Entry 1O9S (X-ray diffraction, 1.75 A resolution); this record covers chains A and K.

# Chain A
Molecule: Histone-lysine N-methyltransferase, H3 lysine-4 specific
Source organism: Homo sapiens
Notes: EC 2.1.1.43; fragment: n-domain, set-domain, residues 108-366
UniProt: Q8WTS6 (SET7_HUMAN); residue numbers follow UniProt; this construct covers 108-366
Chain sequence (259 residues; numbered 108 to 366; the number before each row is that of its first residue):
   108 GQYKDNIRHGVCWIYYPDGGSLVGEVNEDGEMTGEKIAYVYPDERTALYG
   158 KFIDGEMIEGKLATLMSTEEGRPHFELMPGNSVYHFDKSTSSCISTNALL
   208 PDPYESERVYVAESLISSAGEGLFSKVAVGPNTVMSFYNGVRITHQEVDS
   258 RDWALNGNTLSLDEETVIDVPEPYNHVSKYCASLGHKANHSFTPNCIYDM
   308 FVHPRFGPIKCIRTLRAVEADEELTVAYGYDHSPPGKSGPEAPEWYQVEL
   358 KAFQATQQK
Unresolved in the structure: 108-116
Small-molecule neighbours: S-adenosylhomocysteine (SAH): Ile-223, Ala-226, Gly-227, Glu-228, Gly-264, Asn-265, His-293, Lys-294, Ala-295, Asn-296, His-297, Tyr-335, Trp-352, Glu-356
UniProt features mapped onto this chain:
  - binding site (S-adenosyl-L-methionine): Ala-226 to Glu-228, Asn-296, His-297, Glu-356
  - site (Histone H3K4 binding): Tyr-245, Asp-256, Thr-266, Lys-317, Tyr-335
  - mutagenesis: Glu-220 (E220A: Increases near-attack conformations), Glu-228 (E228A: Increases near-attack conformations), Tyr-245 (Y245A: Significantly reduces the monomethyltransferase activity but increases the dimethyltransferase activity), Lys-294 (K294A: Significantly reduces the catalytic activity), His-297 (H297A/G: Abolishes methyltransferase activity), Lys-317 (K317A: Induces a reduction in methyltransferase activity toward TAF10 but an increased methyltransferase activity for H3 and p53/TP53)
Reported in the primary citation:
  - binding site for Gene fragment for histone H3 (chain K): Tyr-245, Val-255 to Ser-268, Tyr-335
  - binding site for S-adenosylhomocysteine: Trp-352
  - catalytic residues: Tyr-245
  - specificity-determining residues: Tyr-245
  - contacts within the chain: His-297/Tyr-335 (hydrogen bond)
  - mutagenesis - Y245A: decreased catalytic activity on unmodified lysine substrate
  - mutagenesis - Y245A: increased catalytic activity on di-methylated Lys4 substrate
  - specificity-determining residues: Tyr-305 (by similarity / conservation)
  - mutagenesis - Y245A: increased catalytic activity on mono-methylated substrate

# Chain K
Molecule: Gene fragment for histone H3
UniProt: Q16776 (Q16776); residues 1-10 here correspond to UniProt positions 2-11 (UniProt number = residue number + 1)
Chain sequence (10 residues; each row starts with the number of its first residue):
     1 ARTKQTARKY
Construct notes: conflict Tyr-10 (Ser11 in Q16776)
Modified residues: Lys-4 (n-methyl-lysine; MLZ)
Reported in the primary citation:
  - post-translational modification sites: Lys-4

# Chain A / chain K interface
Contacting residue pairs (32):
  Tyr-245(A) with Lys-4(K)
  Val-255(A) with Arg-2(K); Thr-3(K)
  Asp-256(A) with Ala-1(K); Arg-2(K), hydrogen bond (side chain-backbone)
  Arg-258(A) with Arg-2(K), hydrogen bond (backbone-side chain)
  Asp-259(A) with Arg-2(K)
  Trp-260(A) with Arg-2(K)
  Asn-263(A) with Arg-2(K)
  Gly-264(A) with Lys-4(K)
  Asn-265(A) with Lys-4(K)
  Thr-266(A) with Arg-2(K), hydrogen bond (side chain-backbone); Thr-3(K); Lys-4(K), hydrogen bond (backbone-backbone)
  Leu-267(A) with Thr-3(K); Lys-4(K)
  Ser-268(A) with Thr-3(K), hydrogen bond; Lys-4(K), hydrogen bond (backbone-backbone); Gln-5(K); Thr-6(K)
  His-293(A) with Lys-4(K)
  Tyr-305(A) with Lys-4(K); Gln-5(K), hydrogen bond (backbone-side chain)
  Lys-317(A) with Gln-5(K), hydrogen bond
  Tyr-335(A) with Lys-4(K); Gln-5(K), hydrogen bond (backbone-backbone)
  Gly-336(A) with Gln-5(K), hydrogen bond (backbone-backbone); Thr-6(K)
  Tyr-337(A) with Thr-3(K); Lys-4(K)
  Asp-338(A) with Thr-6(K)
  Glu-348(A) with Arg-2(K), salt bridge
Also at the interface, not in a pair above, chain A (24 interface residues in all): His-252, Val-274, Ala-295, Ile-304
Interface features reported in the paper:
  - residue pairs: Trp-260(A)/Arg-2(K), Ser-268(A)/Thr-3(K) (hydrogen bond), Lys-317(A)/Gln-5(K) (hydrogen bond), Lys-4(K)/Tyr-245(A)
  - interface residues, chain A: Trp-260(A), Ser-268(A), Lys-317(A)

# Overview
24 residues of chain A and 6 residues of chain K are in contact, with 10 hydrogen bonds and 1 salt bridge.
Polar pairs include Glu-348(A)/Arg-2(K), Asp-256(A)/Arg-2(K) and Arg-258(A)/Arg-2(K). The paper describes
contacts between Trp-260(A) and Arg-2(K) and Lys-4(K) and Tyr-245(A); hydrogen bonds between Ser-268(A) and
Thr-3(K) and Lys-317(A) and Gln-5(K). The paper reports the catalytic residue Tyr-245(A); Y245A of chain A
reduces catalytic activity on unmodified lysine substrate.
Here chain A is Histone-lysine N-methyltransferase, H3 lysine-4 specific (Homo sapiens) and chain K is Gene
fragment for histone H3. Entry 1O9S (Crystal structure of a ternary complex of the human histone
methyltransferase SET7/9) was determined by X-ray diffraction.
